Entry 6SK7 (electron microscopy, 2.90 A resolution); this record covers chains B and C of the 4 polymer chains in the assembly.

== Chain B ==
Name: VP2 capsid protein
Source organism: Human rhinovirus A serotype 89 (strain 41467-Gallo)
Notes: EC 3.4.22.29, 3.6.1.15, 3.4.22.28, 2.7.7.48
UniProt: P07210 (POLG_HRV8A); residues 1-267 here correspond to UniProt positions 70-336 (UniProt number = residue number + 69)
Amino-acid sequence (267 residues; row label = number of the first residue in the row):
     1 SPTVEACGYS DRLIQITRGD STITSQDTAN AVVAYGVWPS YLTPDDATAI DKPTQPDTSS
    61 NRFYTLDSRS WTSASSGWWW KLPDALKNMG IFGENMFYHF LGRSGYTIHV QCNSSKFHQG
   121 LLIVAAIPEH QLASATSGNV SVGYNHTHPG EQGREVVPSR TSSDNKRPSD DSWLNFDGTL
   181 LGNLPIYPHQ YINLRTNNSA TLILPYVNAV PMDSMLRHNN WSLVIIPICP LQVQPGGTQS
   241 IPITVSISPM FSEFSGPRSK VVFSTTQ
Disordered / not traced: 1-9, 264-267
Swiss-Prot annotation at these positions:
  - site: Gln267 (Cleavage)

== Chain C ==
Name: VP3 capsid protein
Source organism: Human rhinovirus A serotype 89 (strain 41467-Gallo)
Notes: EC 3.4.22.29, 3.6.1.15, 3.4.22.28, 2.7.7.48
UniProt: P07210 (POLG_HRV8A); residues 1-238 here correspond to UniProt positions 337-574 (UniProt number = residue number + 336)
Amino-acid sequence (238 residues; numbered 1 to 238; the number before each row is that of its first residue):
     1 GLPVMLTPGS GQFLTTDDTQ SPSAFPYFHP TKEIFIPGQV RNLIEMCQVD TLIPVNNTQE
    61 NVRSVNMYTV DLRTQVDLAK EVFSIPVDIA SQPLATTLIG ELASYYTHWT GSLRFSFMFC
   121 GSASSTLKLL IAYTPPGVGK PKSRREAMLG THLVWDVGLQ STASLVVPWV SASHFRFTTP
   181 DTYSSAGYIT CWYQTNFVVP DSTPDNAKMV CMVSACKDFC LRLARDTNLH TQEGVLTQ
Disordered / not traced: 1-20, 235-238
Swiss-Prot annotation at these positions:
  - region: Leu236 to Gln238 (Amphipathic alpha-helix)

== Interface between chain B and chain C ==
Residue-residue contacts - 61 pairs, chain B then chain C:
  Tyr35(B) - Gly38(C)
  Val37(B) - Pro37(C)  hydrophobic
  Asp45(B) - Lys32(C)  hydrogen bond (backbone-side chain)
  Asp46(B) - Ile34(C)
  Asp46(B) - Phe35(C)  hydrogen bond (side chain-backbone)
  Lys116(B) - Ser122(C)
  Lys116(B) - Ala123(C)  hydrogen bond (backbone-backbone)
  Lys116(B) - Ser124(C)  hydrogen bond (backbone-backbone)
  Phe117(B) - Asp201(C)
  Phe117(B) - Ser202(C)
  Phe117(B) - Thr203(C)
  Phe117(B) - Pro204(C)
  His118(B) - Ser122(C)
  Gln119(B) - Cys120(C)
  Gln119(B) - Gly121(C)
  Gln119(B) - Ser122(C)
  Gln119(B) - Pro204(C)
  Gln119(B) - Asn206(C)  hydrogen bond (side chain-backbone)
  Leu121(B) - Met118(C)  hydrophobic
  Leu121(B) - Cys120(C)  hydrophobic
  Trp173(B) - Arg63(C)
  Leu180(B) - Tyr68(C)
  Leu181(B) - Val65(C)  hydrophobic
  Leu181(B) - Tyr68(C)
  Gly182(B) - Thr51(C)
  Gly182(B) - Leu52(C)  hydrogen bond (backbone-backbone)
  Gly182(B) - Tyr68(C)  hydrogen bond (backbone-side chain)
  Asn183(B) - Thr51(C)
  Asn183(B) - Thr96(C)  hydrogen bond (side chain-backbone)
  Asn183(B) - Thr97(C)
  Asn183(B) - Leu98(C)  hydrogen bond (side chain-backbone)
  Pro185(B) - Val49(C)
  Pro185(B) - Asp50(C)
  Ile186(B) - Met46(C)  hydrophobic
  Ile186(B) - Leu98(C)  hydrophobic
  Asn193(B) - Met118(C)
  Asn193(B) - Phe119(C)  hydrogen bond (side chain-backbone)
  Asn193(B) - Cys120(C)
  Arg195(B) - Phe119(C)
  Arg195(B) - Gly121(C)
  Arg195(B) - Ser122(C)  hydrogen bond (side chain-backbone)
  Arg195(B) - Ala123(C)
  Arg195(B) - Val157(C)
  Arg195(B) - Gly158(C)  hydrogen bond (side chain-backbone)
  Arg195(B) - Ser161(C)
  Thr196(B) - Leu159(C)
  Tyr206(B) - Pro37(C)
  Val207(B) - Pro37(C)  hydrophobic
  Asn208(B) - Ile36(C)
  Ala209(B) - Ile34(C)
  Val210(B) - Ile34(C)
  Pro211(B) - Ile34(C)
  Ile228(B) - Val65(C)
  Ile228(B) - Thr69(C)
  Cys229(B) - Thr69(C)
  Cys229(B) - Cys120(C)  hydrophobic
  Cys229(B) - Val210(C)  hydrophobic
  Pro230(B) - Lys208(C)
  Gln234(B) - Ser202(C)
  Gln234(B) - Thr203(C)
  Gln234(B) - Pro204(C)
Also at the interface, not in a pair above, chain B (35 interface residues in all): Gly120, Ser172, Tyr191, Pro205, Pro227, Gln232
Also at the interface, not in a pair above, chain C (41 interface residues in all): Val62, Ser64, Met67, Ser125, Ala207

== Overview ==
35 residues of chain B and 41 residues of chain C are in contact, with 12 hydrogen bonds. Polar contacts
include Asp45(B)-Lys32(C), Asp46(B)-Phe35(C) and Gln119(B)-Asn206(C).
Here chain B is VP2 capsid protein and chain C is VP3 capsid protein, both from Human rhinovirus A serotype 89
(strain 41467-Gallo). Entry 6SK7 (Cryo-EM structure of rhinovirus-A89) was determined by electron microscopy,
deposited together with 6SK5 and 6SK6.
